PDB entry 3LVQ | X-ray diffraction, 3.38 A resolution | chain E

[Chain E]
Protein: Arf-GAP with SH3 domain, ANK repeat and PH domain-containing protein 3, ADP-ribosylation factor 6
Organism: Homo sapiens
Notes: fragment: GAP and Ankyrin domain, residues 416-697, residues 11-175
UniProt: chimeric construct of Q8TDY4, P62330: residues 416-697 from Q8TDY4 (ASAP3_HUMAN) positions 416-697 (same numbers); residues 11-175 from P62330 positions 11-175 (same numbers)
Sequence (497 residues; each row starts with the number of its first residue):
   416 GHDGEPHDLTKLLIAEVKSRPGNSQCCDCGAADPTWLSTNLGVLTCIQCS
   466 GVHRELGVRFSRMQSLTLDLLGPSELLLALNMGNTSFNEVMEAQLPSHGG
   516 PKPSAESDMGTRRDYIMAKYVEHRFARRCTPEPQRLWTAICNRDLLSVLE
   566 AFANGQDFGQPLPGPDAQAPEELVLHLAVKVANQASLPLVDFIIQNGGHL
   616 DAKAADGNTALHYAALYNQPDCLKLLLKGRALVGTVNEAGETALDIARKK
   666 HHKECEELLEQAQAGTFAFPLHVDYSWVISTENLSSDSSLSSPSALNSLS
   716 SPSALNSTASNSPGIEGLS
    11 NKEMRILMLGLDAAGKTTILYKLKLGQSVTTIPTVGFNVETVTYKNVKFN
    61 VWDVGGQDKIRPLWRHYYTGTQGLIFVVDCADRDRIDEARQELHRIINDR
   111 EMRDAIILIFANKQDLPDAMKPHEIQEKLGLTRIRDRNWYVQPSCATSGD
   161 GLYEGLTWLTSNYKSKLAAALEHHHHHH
Unresolved in the structure: 416-422, 546, 680-734, 175-188
Construct notes: expression tag (176-188)
UniProt features mapped onto this chain:
  - zinc finger: Cys441 to Cys464 (C4-type)
  - binding site (GTP): Ala23 to Thr28, Thr41 to Thr44, Asp63 to Gln67, Asn122 to Asp125, Cys155, Ala156
Metal / ion sites: Mg2+: Thr27, Thr44 (together with GDP); Zn2+: Cys441, Cys461, Cys464
Ligand contacts:
  - aluminium fluoride (AF3): Leu21, Asp22, Ala23, Lys26, Thr27, Ile42, Pro43, Thr44, Val64, Gly65, Gly66, Gln67, Arg469
  - GDP (guanosine-5'-diphosphate): Leu21, Asp22, Ala23, Ala24, Gly25, Lys26, Thr27, Thr28, Thr41, Ile42, Thr44, Asp63, Asn122, Lys123, Asp125, Leu126, Ser154, Cys155, Ala156, Thr157, Gly466, Arg469, Glu470
What the authors report for this chain:
  - mutagenesis - R469A: abolished catalytic activity
  - contacts within the chain: Asp22-Arg95, Asp22-Gln479 (hydrogen bond), Gln67-Asp484, Ala91-Val473 (hydrophobic contact), Asp94-Arg645 (salt bridge), Asp68-Asp484 (backbone contact), Asp68-Leu485
  - mutagenesis - W451A, D484A: decreased catalytic activity
  - catalytic residues: Gln67, Arg469
  - interface residues: Val45
  - mutagenesis - D68R, E98R, Q479R: increased catalytic activity
  - specificity-determining residues: Val45, Ala91, Asp94 (proposed by the authors, not directly observed)

[Overview]
Chain E binds GDP and aluminium fluoride. The Mg2+ site is built by Thr27 and Thr44. Cys441, Cys461 and Cys464
form the Zn2+ site. UniProt lists 21 GTP-binding residues. The paper reports catalytic residues Gln67 and
Arg469; D68R, E98R and Q479R increase catalytic activity; 6 substitutions were tested in all.
Chain E is Arf-GAP with SH3 domain, ANK repeat and PH domain-containing protein 3, ADP-ribosylation factor 6
(Homo sapiens); the structure, The crystal structure of ASAP3 in complex with Arf6 in transition state, was
determined by X-ray diffraction together with 3LVR from the same study.
